PDB entry 5MQZ | X-ray diffraction, 2.10 A resolution | chains A and B of the 6 polymer chains in the assembly

Chain A (and B):
Protein: Putative branched-chain-amino-acid aminotransferase
Organism: Archaeoglobus fulgidus (strain ATCC 49558 / VC-16 / DSM 4304 / JCM 9628 / NBRC 100126)
Notes: EC 2.6.1.42; chain B of this document is another copy of the same molecule, construct and numbering; everything in this record applies to it too
Reference sequence: O29329 (ILVE_ARCFU); residues 1-290 here = UniProt positions 1-290
Chain sequence (290 residues; row label = number of the first residue in the row):
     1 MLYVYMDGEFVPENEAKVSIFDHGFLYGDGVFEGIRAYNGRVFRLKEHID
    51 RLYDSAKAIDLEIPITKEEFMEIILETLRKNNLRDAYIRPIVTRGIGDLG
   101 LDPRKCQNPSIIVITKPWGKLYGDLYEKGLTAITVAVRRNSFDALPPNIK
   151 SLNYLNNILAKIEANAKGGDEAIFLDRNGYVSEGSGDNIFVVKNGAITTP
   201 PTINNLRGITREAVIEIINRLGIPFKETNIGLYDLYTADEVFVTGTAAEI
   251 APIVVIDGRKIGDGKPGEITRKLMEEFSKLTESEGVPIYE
Not modelled in the structure: 120-122 (chain B: 120-123)
Modified positions: K150 ((2S)-2-amino-6-[[3-hydroxy-2-methyl-5-(phosphonooxymethyl)pyridin-4-yl]methylideneamino]hexanoic acid; LLP)
Residues lining bound ligands: tris(hydroxyethyl)aminomethane (TAM): P201, T228, N229
Reported in the primary citation:
  - catalytic residues: K150

Interface between chain A and chain B:
Pairs across the interface (114):
  V4(A) - I20(B)  hydrophobic
  E13(A) - F21(B)
  A16(A) - S19(B)
  A16(A) - I20(B)  hydrogen bond (backbone-backbone)
  K17(A) - K17(B)
  K17(A) - V18(B)
  K17(A) - S19(B)
  V18(A) - K17(B)
  V18(A) - V18(B)  hydrogen bond (backbone-backbone)
  V18(A) - F25(B)  hydrophobic
  S19(A) - A16(B)
  S19(A) - K17(B)
  I20(A) - V4(B)  hydrophobic
  I20(A) - A16(B)  hydrogen bond (backbone-backbone)
  I20(A) - I112(B)  hydrophobic
  I20(A) - I114(B)  hydrophobic
  F21(A) - E13(B)
  F21(A) - I114(B)  hydrophobic
  F21(A) - K116(B)
  F25(A) - V18(B)  hydrophobic
  F25(A) - G24(B)
  F25(A) - F25(B)  hydrophobic
  F25(A) - I91(B)  hydrophobic
  F25(A) - T93(B)
  F25(A) - L152(B)
  L26(A) - R89(B)
  L26(A) - I91(B)  hydrophobic
  L26(A) - L152(B)
  Y27(A) - R89(B)  hydrogen bond
  Y27(A) - L152(B)
  Y27(A) - N153(B)
  Y27(A) - Y154(B)  hydrogen bond (backbone-backbone)
  Y27(A) - L155(B)
  Y27(A) - I158(B)  hydrophobic
  G28(A) - L152(B)  hydrogen bond (backbone-backbone)
  D29(A) - L155(B)
  D29(A) - I158(B)
  A58(A) - L159(B)
  I59(A) - L155(B)  hydrophobic
  I59(A) - I162(B)
  D60(A) - I162(B)
  Y87(A) - L99(B)  hydrophobic
  R89(A) - L26(B)
  R89(A) - Y27(B)  hydrogen bond
  R89(A) - L99(B)  hydrogen bond (side chain-backbone)
  I91(A) - F25(B)  hydrophobic
  I91(A) - L26(B)  hydrophobic
  T93(A) - F25(B)
  R94(A) - I158(B)
  R94(A) - I162(B)
  L99(A) - Y87(B)  hydrophobic
  L99(A) - R89(B)  hydrogen bond (backbone-side chain)
  L99(A) - K116(B)
  L101(A) - Y154(B)  hydrophobic
  L101(A) - N157(B)
  L101(A) - I158(B)
  L101(A) - K161(B)
  L101(A) - S185(B)
  D102(A) - K161(B)
  D102(A) - N165(B)  hydrogen bond
  P103(A) - I162(B)  hydrophobic
  R104(A) - N165(B)  hydrogen bond
  I112(A) - I20(B)  hydrophobic
  I112(A) - F25(B)  hydrophobic
  I114(A) - I20(B)  hydrophobic
  I114(A) - F21(B)  hydrophobic
  K116(A) - F21(B)
  K116(A) - L99(B)
  V137(A) - D143(B)
  V137(A) - A144(B)
  R138(A) - D143(B)  hydrogen bond (backbone-backbone)
  R138(A) - A144(B)
  N140(A) - L145(B)
  D143(A) - V137(B)
  D143(A) - R138(B)  hydrogen bond (backbone-backbone)
  A144(A) - V137(B)
  A144(A) - R138(B)
  A144(A) - N156(B)  hydrogen bond (backbone-side chain)
  A144(A) - L159(B)
  L145(A) - N140(B)
  L145(A) - L155(B)  hydrophobic
  S151(A) - L155(B)
  L152(A) - F25(B)
  L152(A) - L26(B)
  L152(A) - Y27(B)
  L152(A) - G28(B)  hydrogen bond (backbone-backbone)
  N153(A) - N153(B)
  N153(A) - Y154(B)  hydrogen bond (side chain-backbone)
  N153(A) - L155(B)  hydrogen bond (side chain-backbone)
  Y154(A) - Y27(B)  hydrogen bond (backbone-backbone)
  Y154(A) - L101(B)  hydrophobic
  Y154(A) - N153(B)  hydrogen bond (backbone-side chain)
  L155(A) - Y27(B)
  L155(A) - D29(B)
  L155(A) - I59(B)  hydrophobic
  L155(A) - L145(B)  hydrophobic
  L155(A) - S151(B)
  L155(A) - N153(B)  hydrogen bond (backbone-side chain)
  N156(A) - A144(B)  hydrogen bond (side chain-backbone)
  N157(A) - L101(B)
  I158(A) - Y27(B)  hydrophobic
  I158(A) - D29(B)
  I158(A) - R94(B)
  I158(A) - L101(B)
  L159(A) - A58(B)
  L159(A) - A144(B)
  K161(A) - D102(B)
  I162(A) - I59(B)
  I162(A) - R94(B)
  I162(A) - P103(B)  hydrophobic
  N165(A) - D102(B)  hydrogen bond
  N165(A) - R104(B)
  R177(A) - R177(B)  hydrogen bond (side chain-backbone)
  S185(A) - L101(B)
Interface residues without a listed pair, chain A (57 interface residues in all): M6, G24, F32, A136, R139, P146, A166, G186
Interface residues without a listed pair, chain B (56 interface residues in all): M6, F32, D60, A136, R139, P146, G186

Summary:
Chain A and chain B form an interface of 57 and 56 residues respectively, with 23 hydrogen bonds. Polar
contacts include Y27(A)-R89(B), R89(A)-L99(B) and D102(A)-N165(B). Chain A binds
tris(hydroxyethyl)aminomethane. The paper reports the catalytic residue K150(A).
Chain A and chain B are both Putative branched-chain-amino-acid aminotransferase (Archaeoglobus fulgidus
(strain ATCC 49558 / VC-16 / DSM 4304 / JCM 9628 / NBRC 100126)); the structure, Archaeal branched-chain amino
acid aminotransferase from Archaeoglobus fulgidus; holoform, was determined by X-ray diffraction together with
5MR0, 5E25 and 5CM0 from the same study.
